PDB entry 8ZET | electron microscopy, 3.20 A resolution | chains b and d of the 17 polymer chains in the assembly

[Chain b]
Molecule: Photosystem I P700 chlorophyll a apoprotein A2
From: Thalassiosira pseudonana CCMP1335
Notes: EC 1.97.1.12
UniProtKB: A0T0M9 (PSAB_THAPS); residues 2-733 here = UniProt positions 2-733
Sequence (732 residues; row label = number of the first residue in the row):
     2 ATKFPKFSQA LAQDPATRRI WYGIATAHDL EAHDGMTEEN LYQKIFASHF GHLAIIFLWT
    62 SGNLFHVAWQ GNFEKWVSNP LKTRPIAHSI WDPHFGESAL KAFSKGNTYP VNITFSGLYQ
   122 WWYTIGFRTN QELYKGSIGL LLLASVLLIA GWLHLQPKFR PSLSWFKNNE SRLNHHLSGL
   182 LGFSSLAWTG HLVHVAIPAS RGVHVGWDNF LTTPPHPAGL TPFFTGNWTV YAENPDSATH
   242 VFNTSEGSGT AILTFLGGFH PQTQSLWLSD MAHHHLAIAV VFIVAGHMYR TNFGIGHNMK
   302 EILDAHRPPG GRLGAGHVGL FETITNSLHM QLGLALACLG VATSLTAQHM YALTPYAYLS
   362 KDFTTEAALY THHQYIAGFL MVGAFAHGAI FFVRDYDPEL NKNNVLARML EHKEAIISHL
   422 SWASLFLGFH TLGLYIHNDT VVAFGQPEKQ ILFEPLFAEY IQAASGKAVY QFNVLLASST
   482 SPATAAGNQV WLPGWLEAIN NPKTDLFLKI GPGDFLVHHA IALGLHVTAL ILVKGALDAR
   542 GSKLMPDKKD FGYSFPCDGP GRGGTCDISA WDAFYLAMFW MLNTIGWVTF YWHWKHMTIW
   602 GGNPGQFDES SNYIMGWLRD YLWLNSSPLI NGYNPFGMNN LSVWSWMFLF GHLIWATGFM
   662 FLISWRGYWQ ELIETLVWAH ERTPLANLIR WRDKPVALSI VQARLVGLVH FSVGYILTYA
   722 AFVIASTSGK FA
Metal / ion sites: chlorophyll a Mg (32 sites), coordinated by His-29, His-50, His-53, His-67, His-89, Asp-93, His-95, His-155, His-176, His-177, His-192, His-195, His-274, His-275, His-276, His-288 and 16 more; 4Fe-4S cluster Fe near Cys-558 (its only coordinating residue here)
Residues lining bound ligands:
  - Fucoxanthin (A86; (3S,3'S,5R,5'R,6S,6'R,8'R)-3,5'-dihydroxy-8-oxo-6',7'-didehydro-5,5',6,6',7,8-hexahydro-5,6-epoxy-beta,beta-caroten-3'- yl acetate): Thr-226, Gly-227, Asn-228, Val-285
  - beta-carotene (BCR), molecule 1: Gly-52, Ile-56, Leu-149
  - beta-carotene (BCR), molecule 2: Leu-54, Ile-57, Phe-58, Trp-60, Gly-180, Leu-181, Phe-184, Ser-185
  - beta-carotene (BCR), molecule 3: Leu-187, Leu-221, Phe-224, Phe-225, Val-281, Ile-284, Val-285, His-288
  - beta-carotene (BCR), molecule 4: Met-331, Gly-334, Leu-335, Ala-338, Val-342, Met-382, Ala-385, Phe-386, Gly-389, Phe-393, Ala-537
  - beta-carotene (BCR), molecule 5: Phe-386, Leu-407, Met-410, Val-534, Leu-538
  - beta-carotene (BCR), molecule 6: Trp-647, Met-648, Phe-651, Trp-670, Leu-677
  - beta-carotene (BCR), molecule 7: Thr-684, Pro-685, Leu-686
  - chlorophyll a (CLA), molecule 1: Phe-5, Phe-8, Ile-25, Ala-28, His-29, Leu-31, His-34, Ser-49, His-53, Ile-56
  - chlorophyll a (CLA), molecule 2: Thr-18, Ile-21, Trp-22, Ile-674, Leu-677, Val-678, His-681, Ile-690, Arg-691, Trp-692, Arg-693, Asp-694, Pro-696, Val-697
  - chlorophyll a (CLA), molecule 3: Trp-22, Phe-651, Leu-654, Ile-655, Thr-658, Met-661, Phe-662, Leu-699, Val-707, Val-710, His-711, Val-714
  - chlorophyll a (CLA), molecule 4: Ile-25, Ala-26, Thr-27, Ala-28, His-29, Asp-30, His-330, Leu-333, Leu-337, Phe-380, Leu-381, Val-383, Gly-384, Ala-387, His-388, Ile-391, Arg-395, Tyr-554, Trp-572, Phe-575, Val-710, Val-714
  - chlorophyll a (CLA), molecule 5: His-29, Leu-31, Tyr-43, Ile-46, Ser-49, His-50, His-53, Leu-54, Ile-57, Phe-167, Arg-173, His-177, Leu-181, Leu-329, Gln-332, Leu-333, Ala-336, Leu-337, Leu-340
  - chlorophyll a (CLA), molecule 6: His-29, His-53, Ile-56, Ile-57, Trp-60, Phe-380, Leu-381
  - chlorophyll a (CLA), molecule 7: Phe-47, His-50, Phe-51, Leu-54, Trp-166, Phe-167, Asn-169, Ser-172, Arg-173, His-176, His-177, Gly-180, Leu-181, Leu-182, Phe-283, Leu-340, Ala-343, Leu-346
  - chlorophyll a (CLA), molecule 8: Phe-47, Phe-51, Val-147, Ile-150, Ala-151, Leu-154, His-155, Lys-159, Phe-160, Pro-162, Trp-166
  - chlorophyll a (CLA), molecule 9: Ile-56, Leu-59, Trp-60, Ser-62, Gly-63, Phe-66, His-67, Trp-70, Gln-71, His-89, Ser-90, Trp-92, Leu-142
  - chlorophyll a (CLA), molecule 10: Trp-60, Thr-61, Ser-117, Gly-118, Leu-119, Trp-122, Ser-185, Ala-343, Thr-344, Thr-347, Met-351, Tyr-357, Leu-370, His-373, His-374, Ile-377, Leu-381
  - chlorophyll a (CLA), molecule 11: Trp-60, Asn-64, His-67, Val-68, Ala-88, His-89, Asn-113, Ile-114, Thr-115, Phe-116, Ser-117, Leu-119, Val-644, Trp-645, Met-648
  - chlorophyll a (CLA), molecule 12: Trp-60, Asn-64, Phe-116, Ser-117, Leu-119, Ala-369, Leu-370, Thr-372, His-373, Tyr-376, Ile-377, Phe-380, Trp-645, Ile-717, Tyr-720, Ala-721, Val-724, Ile-725
  - chlorophyll a (CLA), molecule 13: Thr-61, Leu-65, Trp-122, Trp-123, Leu-141, Trp-208, Phe-211, Leu-212
  - chlorophyll a (CLA), molecule 14: His-89, Ser-90, Ile-91, Trp-92, Asp-93, Pro-94, His-95, Phe-96, Phe-104, Asn-113, Ser-643, Val-644, Trp-647
  - chlorophyll a (CLA), molecule 15: Trp-122, Thr-125, Ile-126, Leu-181, Leu-182, Ser-185, Ser-186, Trp-189, Met-272, His-275, His-276, Ile-279, Leu-346, Thr-347, His-350, Met-351, Pro-356, Tyr-357
  - chlorophyll a (CLA), molecule 16: Ile-126, Gly-127, Phe-128, Glu-133, Gly-137, Gly-140, Leu-143, Val-147, Ser-185, Ala-188, Trp-189, Gly-191, His-192, His-195, Val-196, Val-206, Gly-207, Trp-208, Phe-211
  - chlorophyll a (CLA), molecule 17: Trp-166, Asn-169, Ser-172, His-176, Thr-292, Asn-293, Phe-294
  - chlorophyll a (CLA), molecule 18: Asn-170, Arg-173, Leu-174, His-177, Leu-178, Met-300, Leu-304, Phe-322, Ile-325, Thr-326, Leu-335, Ala-336, Cys-339, Leu-340, Ala-343
  - chlorophyll a (CLA), molecule 19: Leu-174, Leu-178, Leu-182, Val-282, Phe-283, Ala-286, Met-289, Tyr-290, Met-300, Ile-303, Leu-304
  - chlorophyll a (CLA), molecule 20: Asn-175, His-176, Ser-179, Gly-180, Phe-184, Ile-284, His-288, Tyr-290, Thr-292, Phe-294, Ile-296
  - chlorophyll a (CLA), molecule 21: Phe-184, Leu-187, Ala-188, Thr-190, Gly-191, Val-194, His-195, Phe-211, Leu-212, Thr-213, Thr-214, Pro-215, Pro-216, His-217, Gly-220, Leu-221, Tyr-232, Ile-253, Leu-254, Leu-277
  - chlorophyll a (CLA), molecule 22: Phe-224, Gly-227, Trp-229, Thr-230, Tyr-232, Ala-233, Leu-254, Thr-255, Phe-256, His-274, Leu-277, Ala-278, Val-281, Val-491, Trp-492
  - chlorophyll a (CLA), molecule 23: Thr-255, Phe-256, Gly-258, Gly-259, Leu-267, Asp-271, Met-272, His-274, His-275, Ala-278, Ile-279, His-350, Leu-354, Trp-492, Trp-496
  - chlorophyll a (CLA), molecule 24: Val-285, Ala-286, His-288, Met-289, Ile-296, Gly-297, His-298
  - chlorophyll a (CLA), molecule 25: Met-289, His-298, Glu-302, Ile-303, Ala-306, His-307
  - chlorophyll a (CLA), molecule 26: Ile-303, Leu-304, His-307, Leu-314, His-318, Leu-321, Ile-325, Met-331, Val-406, Leu-407, Met-410
  - chlorophyll a (CLA), molecule 27: Ala-306, His-307, Arg-308, Pro-309, Pro-310, Arg-313, Leu-314
  - chlorophyll a (CLA), molecule 28: Arg-313, Leu-314, Gly-315, Val-406, Arg-409, Met-410, Glu-412, His-413, Ala-416, Ile-417, His-420
  - chlorophyll a (CLA), molecule 29: Cys-339, Val-342, Leu-346, Gln-349, His-350, Tyr-352, Ala-353, Leu-354, Leu-507, Phe-508
  - chlorophyll a (CLA), molecule 30: Val-342, Ser-345, Leu-346, Gln-349, Gln-375, Gly-379, Met-382, Phe-386, Leu-526, Thr-529, Ala-530, Leu-533, Met-582, Thr-585, Ile-586
  - chlorophyll a (CLA), molecule 31: Gln-349, Tyr-352, Tyr-371, Phe-458, Ala-459, Ile-462, Gln-463, Phe-508, Leu-509, Ile-511, His-519, Ile-522, Leu-526, Val-589, Tyr-592, Trp-593, Lys-596, His-597
  - chlorophyll a (CLA), molecule 32: Ala-416, His-420, Trp-423
  - chlorophyll a (CLA), molecule 33: Ile-417, His-420, Leu-421, Trp-423, Ala-424, Ala-523, Leu-526, His-527
  - chlorophyll a (CLA), molecule 34: Ser-419, His-420, Ser-422, Trp-423, Leu-426
  - chlorophyll a (CLA), molecule 35: Ser-422, Ser-425, Leu-426, Gly-429, Phe-430, Leu-433, Leu-524, Val-528, Leu-531, Ile-532, Leu-577, Phe-580, Trp-581
  - chlorophyll a (CLA), molecule 36: Trp-423, Leu-426, Phe-427, Phe-430, His-431
  - chlorophyll a (CLA), molecule 37: Phe-427, Leu-428, Phe-454, Glu-455, Pro-456, Leu-457, Phe-458, Ala-459, Asp-515, Phe-516, His-519, His-520, Ala-523, His-527
  - chlorophyll a (CLA), molecule 38: His-431, Gly-434, Leu-435, Ile-437, His-438, Thr-441, Val-442, Lys-450, Ile-452
  - chlorophyll a (CLA), molecule 39: Thr-432, Leu-433, Tyr-436, Ala-521, Leu-524, Asn-584, Trp-588, Phe-591, Ile-615, Trp-618, Leu-619, Leu-623, Ser-627, Ile-631, Phe-649, His-653, Trp-656, Phe-712, Tyr-716, Thr-719, Tyr-720, Phe-723
  - chlorophyll a (CLA), molecule 40: Leu-433, Ile-437, Asp-440, Leu-524, Phe-580, Trp-581, Asn-584, Trp-588, Ile-615, Leu-619, Trp-656, Phe-712
  - chlorophyll a (CLA), molecule 41: Phe-458, Tyr-461, Phe-473
  - chlorophyll a (CLA), molecule 42: Ile-462, Ala-465, Ser-466, Leu-476, Leu-477, Trp-492, Leu-493, Trp-496, Phe-508
  - chlorophyll a (CLA), molecule 43: Leu-476, Pro-483, Ala-484, Ala-487, Gly-488, Val-491, Trp-492
  - chlorophyll a (CLA), molecule 44: Leu-619, Leu-623, Trp-624
  - chlorophyll a (CLA), molecule 45: Trp-647, Leu-650, Phe-651, His-653, Leu-654, Trp-656, Ala-657
  - chlorophyll a (CLA), molecule 46: Leu-654, Ala-657, Thr-658, Phe-660, Met-661, Ile-664, Ser-665, Tyr-669, Trp-670, Leu-673
  - chlorophyll a (CLA), molecule 47: Leu-677, Ala-680, His-681, Thr-684, Ala-687, Ile-690
  - chlorophyll a (CLA), molecule 48: Trp-679, Ala-680, Arg-683, Thr-684, Pro-685
  - chlorophyll a (CLA), molecule 49: Pro-685, Leu-686, Ala-687, Leu-689
  - phylloquinone (PQN): Ile-21, Trp-22, Met-661, Phe-662, Ser-665, Trp-666, Arg-667, Trp-670, Ile-674, Ala-698, Leu-699, Ser-700, Ala-704
  - 4Fe-4S cluster (SF4): Cys-558, Asp-559, Gly-560, Pro-561, Gly-565, Thr-566, Cys-567, Trp-666, Ile-701
Curated features (UniProtKB/Swiss-Prot):
  - binding site ([4Fe-4S] cluster): Cys-558, Cys-567
  - binding site (chlorophyll a): His-653, Met-661, Tyr-669
  - binding site (phylloquinone): Trp-670

[Chain d]
Molecule: Photosystem I reaction center subunit II
From: Thalassiosira pseudonana CCMP1335
UniProtKB: A0T0T5 (A0T0T5_THAPS); residue numbers follow UniProt; this construct covers 8-139
Sequence (132 residues; each row starts with the number of its first residue):
     8 PFPTFGGSTG GWLRAAEVEE KYAITWTSTK EQIFEMPTGG AAIMRNGENL LYLARKEQCL
    68 ALSTQLRTFK INDYKIYRIF PSGEVQYLHP KDGVFPEKVN PGRTSVNSRG FSIGKNPNPA
   128 SIKFSGITTY ES

[Interface between chain b and chain d]
Residue-residue contacts (24; chain b residue first):
  Glu-32(b) / Lys-130(d)
  Met-37(b) / Phe-131(d)
  Asn-327(b) / Lys-130(d)
  Val-394(b) / Pro-126(d)
  Arg-395(b) / Ala-127(d)
  Asp-396(b) / Lys-130(d)  salt bridge
  Tyr-397(b) / Asn-125(d)  hydrogen bond (backbone-side chain)
  Tyr-397(b) / Ala-127(d)
  Pro-399(b) / Asn-125(d)
  Arg-541(b) / Asn-125(d)  hydrogen bond
  Asp-548(b) / Ile-120(d)
  Lys-550(b) / Pro-124(d)  hydrogen bond (side chain-backbone)
  Lys-550(b) / Asn-125(d)
  Lys-550(b) / Pro-126(d)
  Asp-551(b) / Asn-123(d)  hydrogen bond
  Asp-551(b) / Thr-136(d)  hydrogen bond
  Trp-679(b) / Thr-16(d)  hydrogen bond (side chain-backbone)
  Trp-679(b) / Leu-20(d)
  Glu-682(b) / Leu-20(d)
  Glu-682(b) / Arg-21(d)
  Arg-683(b) / Trp-19(d)  hydrogen bond (side chain-backbone)
  Arg-683(b) / Leu-20(d)
  Arg-691(b) / Arg-21(d)
  Lys-695(b) / Glu-26(d)  salt bridge
Other interface residues (no listed pair), chain b (21 interface residues in all): Thr-38, Glu-39, Leu-42, Asp-398
Other interface residues (no listed pair), chain d (15 interface residues in all): Tyr-137

[Overview]
21 residues of chain b face 15 of chain d across their interface, with 7 hydrogen bonds and 2 salt bridges.
Polar pairs include Asp-396(b)/Lys-130(d), Lys-695(b)/Glu-26(d) and Tyr-397(b)/Asn-125(d). Chain b binds 49
copies of chlorophyll a, 4Fe-4S cluster, phylloquinone, 7 copies of beta-carotene and Fucoxanthin.
Here chain b is Photosystem I P700 chlorophyll a apoprotein A2 and chain d is Photosystem I reaction center
subunit II, both from Thalassiosira pseudonana CCMP1335. Entry 8ZET (Tp-PSI-FCPI-S in Thalassiosira
pseudonana) was determined by electron microscopy, deposited together with 8ZEH.
